6TEM - chains G and J of the 10 polymer chains in the assembly; structure by electron microscopy, 3.90 A resolution.

Chain G:
Molecule: Histone H2A
Organism: Xenopus laevis
Reference sequence: Q6AZJ8 (Q6AZJ8_XENLA); residues 1-129 here correspond to UniProt positions 2-130 (UniProt number = residue number + 1)
Sequence (129 residues; numbered 1 to 129; the number before each row is that of its first residue):
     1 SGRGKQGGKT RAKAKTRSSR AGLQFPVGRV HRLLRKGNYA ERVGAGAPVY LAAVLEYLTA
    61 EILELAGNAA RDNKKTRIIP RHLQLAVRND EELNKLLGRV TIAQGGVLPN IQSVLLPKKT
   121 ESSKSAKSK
Unresolved in the structure: 1-13, 117-129

Chain J:
Molecule: Widom 601 DNA (145-MER, antisense)
Organism: synthetic construct
Sequence (145 nucleotides; each row starts with the number of its first residue; numbers below 1 keep their minus sign (DC-72 is residue -72)):
   -72 CAGGATGTAT ATATCTGACA CGTGCCTGGA GACTAGGGAG TAATCCCCTT GGCGGTTAAA
   -12 ACGCGGGGGA CAGCGCGTAC GTGCGTTTAA GCGGTGCTAG AGCTGTCTAC GACCAATTGA
    48 GCGGCCTCGG CACCGGGATT CTCCA
Unresolved in the structure: -72 to -61, 70-72

Chain G / chain J interface:
Contacting residue pairs - 10 pairs, chain G then chain J:
  Lys15(G) - DA-43(J)  phosphate contact
  Lys15(G) - DG-42(J)  phosphate contact
  Thr16(G) - DA-43(J)  sugar contact
  Arg17(G) - DA-43(J)  salt bridge to the phosphate
  Arg20(G) - DG-42(J)  salt bridge to the phosphate
  Arg32(G) - DG-44(J)  salt bridge to the phosphate
  Arg42(G) - DG-37(J)  base contact
  Arg42(G) - DG-35(J)  sugar contact
  Arg77(G) - DC-54(J)  hydrogen bond to the phosphate
  Arg77(G) - DA-53(J)  salt bridge to the phosphate
Interface residues without a listed pair, chain G (9 interface residues in all): Gly28, Arg29

Overview:
9 residues of chain G face 7 of chain J across their interface; the contacts include 1 hydrogen bond and 4
salt bridges. Among the polar pairs are Arg77(G)-DC-54(J), Arg17(G)-DA-43(J) and Arg20(G)-DG-42(J).
Chain G is Histone H2A (Xenopus laevis) and chain J is Widom 601 DNA (145-MER, antisense) (synthetic
construct); the structure, CENP-A nucleosome core particle with 145 base pairs of the Widom 601 sequence by
cryo-EM, was determined by electron microscopy.
